9GMS - chains A and E of the 4 polymer chains in the assembly; structure by electron microscopy, 1.98 A resolution.

[Chain A]
Molecule: Polyribonucleotide nucleotidyltransferase
Organism: Mycobacterium tuberculosis
Notes: EC 2.7.7.8
Reference sequence: P9WI57 (PNP_MYCTU); numbering as in UniProt (aligned over 4-596)
Amino-acid sequence (593 residues; numbered 4 to 596; the number before each row is that of its first residue):
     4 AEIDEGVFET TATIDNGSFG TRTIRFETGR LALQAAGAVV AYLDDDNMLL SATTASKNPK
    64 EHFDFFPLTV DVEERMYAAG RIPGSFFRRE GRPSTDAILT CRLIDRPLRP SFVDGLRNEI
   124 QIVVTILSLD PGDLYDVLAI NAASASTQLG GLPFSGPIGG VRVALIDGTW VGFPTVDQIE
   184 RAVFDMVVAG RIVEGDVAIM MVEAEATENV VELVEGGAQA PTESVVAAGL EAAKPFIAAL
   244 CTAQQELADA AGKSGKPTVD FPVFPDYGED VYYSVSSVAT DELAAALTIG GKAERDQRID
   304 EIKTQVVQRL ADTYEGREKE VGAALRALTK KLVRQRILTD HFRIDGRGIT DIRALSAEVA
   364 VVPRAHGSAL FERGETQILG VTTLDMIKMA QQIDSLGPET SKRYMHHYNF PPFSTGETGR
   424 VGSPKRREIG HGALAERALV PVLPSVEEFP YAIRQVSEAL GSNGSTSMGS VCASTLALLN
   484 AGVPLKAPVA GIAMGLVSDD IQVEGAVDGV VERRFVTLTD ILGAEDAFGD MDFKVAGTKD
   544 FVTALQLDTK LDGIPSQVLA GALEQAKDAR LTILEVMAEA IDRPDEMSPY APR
Residues lining bound ligands: A1IM2 (1-[[4-[4-[[2-phenyl-5-(trifluoromethyl)-1,3-oxazol-4-yl]carbonylamino]phenyl]phenyl]carbonylamino]cyclopentane-1-carboxylic acid): Arg-298, Ile-302, Lys-306, Gly-325, Leu-328, Arg-329, Thr-332, Val-336, Ile-347, Tyr-411, Phe-413, His-434, Ser-465, Asn-466, Gly-467, Ser-468, Thr-469, Gly-526, Ala-527, Ala-530, Phe-531
Swiss-Prot annotation at these positions:
  - binding site (Mg(2+)): Asp-529, Asp-535

[Chain E]
Molecule: 15-nt RNA strand
Sequence (15 nucleotides; each row starts with the number of its first residue):
     1 AAAAAAAAAA AAAAA

[How chain A and chain E interact]
Residue-residue contacts - 17 pairs, chain A then chain E:
  Phe-66(A) / A6(E)  base contact
  Phe-68(A) / A6(E)  base contact
  Phe-68(A) / A7(E)  stacking on the base
  Leu-71(A) / A6(E)  hydrogen bond to the sugar
  Thr-72(A) / A6(E)  sugar contact
  Arg-105(A) / A7(E)  salt bridge to the phosphate
  Arg-105(A) / A8(E)  salt bridge to the phosphate
  Arg-112(A) / A6(E)  sugar contact
  Arg-112(A) / A7(E)  hydrogen bond to the sugar
  Thr-418(A) / A9(E)  hydrogen bond to the sugar
  Glu-420(A) / A10(E)  sugar contact
  Lys-428(A) / A6(E)  salt bridge to the phosphate
  Arg-429(A) / A6(E)  sugar contact
  Arg-429(A) / A7(E)  phosphate contact
  Arg-430(A) / A8(E)  base contact
  Arg-430(A) / A9(E)  salt bridge to the phosphate
  Arg-430(A) / A10(E)  salt bridge to the phosphate
Also at the interface, not in a pair above, chain A (14 interface residues in all): Pro-70, Asp-108, Phe-413

[Overview]
14 residues of chain A face 5 of chain E across their interface, with 3 hydrogen bonds, 5 salt bridges and 1
aromatic stacking contact. Among the polar pairs are Leu-71(A)/A6(E), Arg-112(A)/A7(E) and Thr-418(A)/A9(E).
Bound to chain A: compound A1IM2.
Here chain A is Polyribonucleotide nucleotidyltransferase (Mycobacterium tuberculosis) and chain E is a 15-nt
RNA strand. Entry 9GMS (Mtb PNPase Rv2783c) was determined by electron microscopy (same publication as 9GMT).
